PDB entry 4Z40 | X-ray diffraction, 2.35 A resolution | chains D and E of the 4 polymer chains in the assembly

# Chain D
Name: Benzoyl-CoA reductase, putative
Organism: Geobacter metallireducens GS-15
Reference sequence: Q39TV8 (Q39TV8_GEOMG); residues 1-653 here = UniProt positions 1-653
Sequence (653 residues; each row starts with the number of its first residue):
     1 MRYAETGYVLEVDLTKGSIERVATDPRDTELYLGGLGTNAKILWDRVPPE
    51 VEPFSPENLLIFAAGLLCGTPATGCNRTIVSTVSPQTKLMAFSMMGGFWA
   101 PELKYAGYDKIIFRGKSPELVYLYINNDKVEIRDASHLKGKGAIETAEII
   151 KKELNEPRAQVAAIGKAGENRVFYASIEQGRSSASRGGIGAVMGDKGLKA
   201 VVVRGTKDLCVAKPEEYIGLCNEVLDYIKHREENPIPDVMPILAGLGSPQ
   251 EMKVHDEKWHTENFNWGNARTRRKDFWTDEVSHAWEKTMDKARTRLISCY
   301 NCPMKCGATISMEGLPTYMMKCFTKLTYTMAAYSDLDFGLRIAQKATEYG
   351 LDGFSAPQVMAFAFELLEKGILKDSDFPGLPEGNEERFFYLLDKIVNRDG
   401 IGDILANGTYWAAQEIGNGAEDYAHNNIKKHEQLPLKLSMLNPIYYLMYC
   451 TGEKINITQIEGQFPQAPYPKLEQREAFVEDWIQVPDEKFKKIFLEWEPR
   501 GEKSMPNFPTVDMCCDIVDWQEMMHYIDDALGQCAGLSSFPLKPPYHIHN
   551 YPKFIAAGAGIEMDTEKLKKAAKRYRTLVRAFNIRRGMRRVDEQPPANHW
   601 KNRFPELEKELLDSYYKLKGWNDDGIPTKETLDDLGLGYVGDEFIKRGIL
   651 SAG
Not modelled in the structure: 653
Ion coordination: Mg2+: Met-94, Ser-183 (together with MTE); Zn2+: Glu-251, His-255, Glu-257, His-260; 4Fe-4S cluster Fe: Cys-299, Cys-302, Cys-306, Cys-534; tungsten ion: Cys-322 (together with MTE)
Ligand contacts:
  - MTE (phosphonic acidmono-(2-amino-5,6-dimercapto-4-oxo-3,7,8a,9,10,10a-hexahydro-4H-8-oxa-1,3,9,10-tetraaza-anthracen-7-ylmethyl)ester), molecule 1: Arg-77, Met-94, Met-95, Gly-96, Gly-97, Arg-181, Ser-182, Ser-183, Ser-248, Pro-249, Lys-321, Cys-322, Thr-458, Gln-459, Asp-528, Asp-529, Gln-533, Cys-534, Ala-535, Gly-536
  - MTE, molecule 2: Ser-93, Met-94, Ser-176, Glu-178, Ser-183, Ala-184, Ser-185, Arg-186, Lys-321, Cys-322, Phe-323, Thr-324, Leu-351, Asp-352, Gly-353, Phe-354, Lys-454, Asn-456, Thr-458, Gln-459
  - 4Fe-4S cluster (SF4): Gly-74, Asn-76, Arg-77, Arg-181, Gly-247, Ser-248, Ser-298, Cys-299, Cys-302, Met-304, Lys-305, Cys-306, Cys-534, Gly-536, Leu-537

# Chain E
Name: Iron-sulfur cluster-binding oxidoreductase, putative benzoyl-CoA reductase electron transfer protein
Organism: Geobacter metallireducens GS-15
Reference sequence: Q39TV9 (Q39TV9_GEOMG); numbering as in UniProt (aligned over 1-179)
Sequence (179 residues; each row starts with the number of its first residue):
     1 MNSETKKRIVKTINIDADKCNGCRACEVICSAFHAMPPYSSNNPARSRVR
    51 VVRDPLRDIYVPLYAGEYTESECIGRDKFIIDGKEYDECGFCRASCPSRD
   101 LFREPDSGLPLKCDLCDGEPEPLCVKWCLVGALSVTEREVEEPDESVKRT
   151 EMEIGLESLISRFGADVVADTVEQLTKKR
Not modelled in the structure: 1-5, 145-147, 175-179
Ion coordination: 4Fe-4S cluster Fe site 1: Cys-20, Cys-23, Cys-26, Cys-128; 4Fe-4S cluster Fe site 2: Cys-30, Cys-113, Cys-116, Cys-124; 4Fe-4S cluster Fe site 3: Cys-73, Cys-89, Cys-92, Cys-96
Ligand contacts:
  - 4Fe-4S cluster (SF4), molecule 1: Cys-20, Asn-21, Gly-22, Cys-23, Arg-24, Ala-25, Cys-26, Val-51, Pro-62, Cys-128, Val-130, Ala-132, Leu-133
  - 4Fe-4S cluster (SF4), molecule 2: Cys-30, His-34, Arg-48, Val-49, Tyr-64, Cys-113, Asp-114, Leu-115, Cys-116, Pro-122, Leu-123, Cys-124
  - 4Fe-4S cluster (SF4), molecule 3: Thr-69, Glu-72, Cys-73, Arg-76, Asp-77, Cys-89, Cys-92, Ala-94, Cys-96, Ser-98, Arg-99

# Chain D / chain E interface
Residue-residue contacts - 65 pairs, chain D then chain E:
  Gly-69(D) / Asn-42(E)  hydrogen bond (backbone-side chain)
  Thr-70(D) / Asn-42(E)
  Pro-71(D) / Val-28(E)  hydrophobic
  Pro-71(D) / Asn-42(E)
  Pro-71(D) / Trp-127(E)
  Phe-98(D) / Gly-22(E)
  Phe-98(D) / Cys-23(E)
  Phe-98(D) / Arg-24(E)
  Phe-98(D) / Arg-53(E)
  Tyr-105(D) / Asn-42(E)  hydrogen bond
  Tyr-105(D) / Pro-44(E)
  Glu-148(D) / Leu-56(E)
  Arg-158(D) / Arg-50(E)
  Arg-158(D) / Val-51(E)  hydrogen bond (side chain-backbone)
  Arg-158(D) / Leu-101(E)
  Gln-160(D) / Arg-24(E)
  Thr-206(D) / Asn-43(E)  hydrogen bond (backbone-side chain)
  Thr-206(D) / Ala-45(E)
  Thr-206(D) / Pro-105(E)
  Lys-207(D) / Asn-43(E)  hydrogen bond (backbone-side chain)
  Asp-208(D) / Ser-41(E)
  Asp-208(D) / Asn-42(E)
  Asp-208(D) / Asn-43(E)  hydrogen bond
  Asp-208(D) / Arg-46(E)  salt bridge
  Leu-209(D) / Ser-41(E)
  Leu-209(D) / Asn-42(E)  hydrogen bond (backbone-backbone)
  Cys-210(D) / Ser-40(E)
  Cys-210(D) / Ser-41(E)
  Val-211(D) / Tyr-39(E)
  Val-211(D) / Ser-40(E)  hydrogen bond (backbone-backbone)
  Pro-214(D) / Pro-38(E)
  Pro-214(D) / Tyr-39(E)
  Pro-214(D) / Ser-40(E)
  Ile-218(D) / Tyr-39(E)  hydrophobic
  Ile-218(D) / Trp-127(E)  hydrophobic
  Cys-221(D) / Trp-127(E)  hydrophobic
  Asn-222(D) / Lys-126(E)  hydrogen bond
  Asn-222(D) / Trp-127(E)
  Leu-225(D) / Trp-127(E)
  Lys-229(D) / Leu-129(E)
  Thr-294(D) / Asp-58(E)
  Arg-295(D) / Ala-17(E)  hydrogen bond (side chain-backbone)
  Arg-295(D) / Asp-18(E)
  Arg-295(D) / Cys-20(E)  hydrogen bond (side chain-backbone)
  Arg-295(D) / Asp-58(E)  salt bridge
  Arg-295(D) / Tyr-60(E)
  Leu-296(D) / Asn-21(E)
  Ile-297(D) / Asn-21(E)
  Ile-297(D) / Tyr-60(E)
  Ser-298(D) / Asn-21(E)  hydrogen bond
  Ser-298(D) / Cys-23(E)
  Cys-299(D) / Cys-23(E)
  Tyr-300(D) / Cys-23(E)
  Tyr-300(D) / Arg-24(E)
  Tyr-300(D) / Val-28(E)
  Tyr-300(D) / Pro-44(E)
  Asn-301(D) / Cys-23(E)  hydrogen bond (backbone-backbone)
  Asn-301(D) / Ala-25(E)
  Cys-302(D) / Asn-21(E)
  Cys-302(D) / Cys-23(E)
  Pro-303(D) / Leu-129(E)  hydrophobic
  Lys-305(D) / Val-130(E)
  Thr-309(D) / Pro-55(E)
  Thr-317(D) / Leu-56(E)
  Met-319(D) / Leu-56(E)  hydrophobic
Interface residues without a listed pair, chain D (37 interface residues in all): Ile-144, Arg-204, Ile-228
Interface residues without a listed pair, chain E (35 interface residues in all): Ile-29, Ala-32, Val-52, Lys-84

# In short
Chain D and chain E form an interface of 37 and 35 residues respectively; the contacts include 13 hydrogen
bonds and 2 salt bridges. Polar pairs include Asp-208(D)/Arg-46(E), Arg-295(D)/Asp-58(E) and
Gly-69(D)/Asn-42(E). Bound to chain D: 4Fe-4S cluster and compound MTE.
Chain D is Benzoyl-CoA reductase, putative and chain E is Iron-sulfur cluster-binding oxidoreductase, putative
benzoyl-CoA reductase electron transfer protein, both from Geobacter metallireducens GS-15; the structure,
Active site complex BamBC of Benzoyl Coenzyme A reductase as isolated, was determined by X-ray diffraction
(same publication as 4Z3Y, 4Z3W, 4Z3X and 4Z3Z).
